PDB entry 4INU | X-ray diffraction, 3.10 A resolution | chains K and W of the 28 polymer chains in the assembly

# Chain K
Name: Proteasome component PRE2
Source organism: Saccharomyces cerevisiae
Notes: EC 3.4.25.1
UniProtKB: P30656 (PSB5_YEAST); residues 1-212 here correspond to UniProt positions 76-287 (UniProt number = residue number + 75)
Sequence (212 residues; numbered 1 to 212; the number before each row is that of its first residue):
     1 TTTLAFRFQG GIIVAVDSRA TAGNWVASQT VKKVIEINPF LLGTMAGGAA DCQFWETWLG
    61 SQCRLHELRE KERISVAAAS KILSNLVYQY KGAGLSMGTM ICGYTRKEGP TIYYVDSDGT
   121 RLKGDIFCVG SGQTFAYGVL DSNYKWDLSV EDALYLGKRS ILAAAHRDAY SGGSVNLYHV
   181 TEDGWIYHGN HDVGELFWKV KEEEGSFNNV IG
Covalently attached groups: compound 1G6 linked to Thr-1
Ligand contacts: 1G6 (N3Phe-Phe(4-NH2CH2)-Leu-Phe(4-NH2CH2)-methyl vinyl sulfone, bound form): Arg-19, Ala-20, Thr-21, Ala-22, Ala-27, Val-31, Lys-32, Lys-33, Met-45, Ala-46, Gly-47, Gly-48, Ala-49, Cys-52, Gln-53, Gly-130, Ser-131, Tyr-170
Reported in the primary citation:
  - binding site for 1G6: Thr-1

# Chain W
Name: Proteasome component PUP3
Source organism: Saccharomyces cerevisiae
Notes: EC 3.4.25.1
UniProtKB: P25451 (PSB3_YEAST); residues 0-204 here correspond to UniProt positions 1-205 (UniProt number = residue number + 1)
Sequence (205 residues; row label = number of the first residue in the row; numbering starts at 0):
     0 MSDPSSINGG IVVAMTGKDC VAIACDLRLG SQSLGVSNKF EKIFHYGHVF LGITGLATDV
    60 TTLNEMFRYK TNLYKLKEER AIEPETFTQL VSSSLYERRF GPYFVGPVVA GINSKSGKPF
   120 IAGFDLIGCI DEAKDFIVSG TASDQLFGMC ESLYEPNLEP EDLFETISQA LLNAADRDAL
   180 SGWGAVVYII KKDEVVKRYL KMRQD
Unresolved in the structure: 0
Ligand contacts: 1G6 (N3Phe-Phe(4-NH2CH2)-Leu-Phe(4-NH2CH2)-methyl vinyl sulfone, bound form): Arg-98, Gly-122, Phe-123, Asp-124, Leu-125, Ile-126, Cys-128, Asp-130
Curated features (UniProtKB/Swiss-Prot):
  - modified residue: Ser-30 (Phosphoserine)
  - cross-link: Lys-69 (Glycyl lysine isopeptide (Lys-Gly) (interchain with G-Cter in ubiquitin))

# Chain K / chain W interface
Residue-residue contacts - 46 pairs, chain K then chain W:
  Arg-19(K) / Asp-204(W)  salt bridge
  Asn-24(K) / Ser-5(W)
  Asn-24(K) / Arg-176(W)
  Asn-24(K) / Asp-177(W)
  Asn-24(K) / Ala-178(W)  hydrogen bond (backbone-backbone)
  Asn-24(K) / Leu-179(W)
  Trp-25(K) / Gln-144(W)
  Trp-25(K) / Arg-176(W)
  Val-26(K) / Asp-175(W)
  Val-26(K) / Arg-176(W)  hydrogen bond (backbone-backbone)
  Val-26(K) / Asp-177(W)
  Val-26(K) / Ala-178(W)
  Ala-27(K) / Arg-176(W)  hydrogen bond (backbone-side chain)
  Gln-29(K) / Arg-202(W)
  Gln-29(K) / Asp-204(W)
  Phe-135(K) / Leu-33(W)  hydrophobic
  Ala-165(K) / Asp-204(W)
  His-166(K) / Trp-182(W)  hydrogen bond (backbone-side chain)
  His-166(K) / Gln-203(W)  hydrogen bond (side chain-backbone)
  Arg-167(K) / Ser-32(W)
  Arg-167(K) / Leu-33(W)
  Arg-167(K) / Gly-34(W)  hydrogen bond (side chain-backbone)
  Arg-167(K) / Val-35(W)  hydrogen bond (side chain-backbone)
  Arg-167(K) / Trp-182(W)
  Asp-168(K) / Ser-32(W)
  Asp-168(K) / Asp-204(W)
  Ala-169(K) / Arg-27(W)
  Ala-169(K) / Ser-32(W)  hydrogen bond (backbone-backbone)
  Ala-169(K) / Ala-178(W)
  Tyr-170(K) / Ser-32(W)
  Ser-171(K) / Asp-204(W)
  Gly-172(K) / Asp-204(W)
  Gly-173(K) / Arg-202(W)  hydrogen bond (backbone-side chain)
  Gly-173(K) / Asp-204(W)  hydrogen bond (backbone-side chain)
  Asp-192(K) / Arg-202(W)  salt bridge
  Val-193(K) / Asp-204(W)
  Gly-194(K) / Arg-202(W)
  Phe-197(K) / Gln-203(W)
  Trp-198(K) / Lys-200(W)
  Trp-198(K) / Met-201(W)
  Trp-198(K) / Gln-203(W)
  Asn-209(K) / Asn-37(W)  hydrogen bond
  Asn-209(K) / Lys-38(W)  hydrogen bond (backbone-side chain)
  Val-210(K) / Asn-37(W)
  Val-210(K) / Gln-203(W)
  Ile-211(K) / Lys-38(W)
Interface residues without a listed pair, chain K (25 interface residues in all): Ser-28

# Overview
The interface between chain K and chain W involves 25 residues on one side and 20 on the other; the contacts
include 12 hydrogen bonds and 2 salt bridges. Polar contacts include Arg-19(K)/Asp-204(W),
Asp-192(K)/Arg-202(W) and Ala-27(K)/Arg-176(W). Ligands of chain W: compound 1G6. From the paper: a binding
site for 1G6 at Thr-1(K).
Chain K is Proteasome component PRE2 and chain W is Proteasome component PUP3, both from Saccharomyces
cerevisiae; the structure, Yeast 20S proteasome in complex with the vinyl sulfone LU112, was determined by
X-ray diffraction, deposited together with 4INR and 4INT.
